PDB entry 3ELW | X-ray diffraction, 1.90 A resolution | chain A

# Chain A
Molecule: Methyltransferase
Source organism: Wesselsbron virus
Notes: EC 2.1.1.57; fragment: NS5 N-terminal methyltransferase domain
Reference sequence: C8XPB0 (C8XPB0_9FLAV); residues 1-292 here correspond to UniProt positions 2500-2791 (UniProt number = residue number + 2499)
Chain sequence (300 residues; numbered -7 to 292; the number before each row is that of its first residue; numbers below 1 keep their minus sign (Met-7 is residue -7)):
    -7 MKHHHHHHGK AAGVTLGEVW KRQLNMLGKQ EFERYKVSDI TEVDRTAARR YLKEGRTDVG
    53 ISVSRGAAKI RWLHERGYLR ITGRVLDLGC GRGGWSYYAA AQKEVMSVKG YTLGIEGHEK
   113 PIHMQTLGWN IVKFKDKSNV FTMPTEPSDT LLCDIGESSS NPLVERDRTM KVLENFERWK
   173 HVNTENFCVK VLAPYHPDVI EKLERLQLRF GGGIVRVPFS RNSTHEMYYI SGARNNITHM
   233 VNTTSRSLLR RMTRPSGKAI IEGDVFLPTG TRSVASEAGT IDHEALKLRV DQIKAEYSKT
Unresolved in the structure: -7 to 5, 267-292
Construct notes: expression tag (-7 to 0)
Small-molecule neighbours:
  - diguanosine-5'-triphosphate (GP3): Lys13, Leu16, Asn17, Leu19, Phe24, Lys28, Glu34, Arg41, Arg57, Ser150, Ser151, Ser152, Glu157, Arg213, Ser215
  - S-adenosylmethionine (SAM): Ser56, Gly58, Ala59, Gly81, Cys82, Gly83, Arg84, Gly85, Gly86, Trp87, Tyr103, Thr104, Leu105, His110, Glu111, Ser130, Asn131, Val132, Phe133, Asp146, Ile147

# In short
Chain A binds S-adenosylmethionine and diguanosine-5'-triphosphate.
Chain A is Methyltransferase (Wesselsbron virus); the structure, Wesselsbron virus Methyltransferase in
complex with AdoMet and GpppG, was determined by X-ray diffraction (same publication as 3ELD, 3ELU, 3ELY, 3EMB
and 3EMD).
